PDB entry 2X1Q | X-ray diffraction, 1.06 A resolution | chain A

[Chain A]
Protein: Gelsolin nanobody
Organism: Lama glama
Notes: antibody fragment or engineered binder
Chain sequence (127 residues; numbered 1 to 127; the number before each row is that of its first residue):
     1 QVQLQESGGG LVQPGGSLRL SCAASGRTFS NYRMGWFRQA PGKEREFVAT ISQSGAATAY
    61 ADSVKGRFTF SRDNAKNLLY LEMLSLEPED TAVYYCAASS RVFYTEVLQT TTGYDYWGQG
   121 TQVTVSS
Disordered / not traced: 1-2, 24-29
Cystine bridges: Cys-22/Cys-96

[Overview]
Chain A is Gelsolin nanobody (Lama glama); the structure, Gelsolin Nanobody, was determined by X-ray
diffraction, deposited together with 2X1O and 2X1P.
